7DOH - chains I and L of the 3 polymer chains in the assembly; structure by X-ray diffraction, 1.45 A resolution.

== Chain I ==
Protein: Gly-thr-gly-ala-thr-pro-ala-asp-asp
Chain sequence (9 residues; row label = number of the first residue in the row):
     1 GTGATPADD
What the authors report for this chain:
  - mutagenesis - G1M (Kd 46.5 nm), A7E, A7H, A7P, A7Q, A7R, A7S, A7T, A7W, A7Y: decreased binding to GD-26 Fab
  - mutagenesis - G1DEL/T2DEL/G3DEL/A4DEL: abolished binding to GD-26 Fab

== Chain L ==
Protein: GD-26 Fab L-chain
From: Mus musculus
Notes: antibody fragment or engineered binder
Chain sequence (219 residues; row label = number of the first residue in the row):
     1 DVVLTQTPLS LSVTIGQPAS ISCRSSQRLL YSNGKTYLNW FQQRPGQAPK YLMFQVSKLG
    61 PGIPARFSGS GSETDFTLKI SRVEAEDLGV YYCFQGTFFP HTFGGGTKLE MKRADAAPTV
   121 SIFPPSSEQL TSGGASVVCF LNNFYPKDIN VKWKIDGSER QNGVLNSWTD QDSKDSTYSM
   181 SSTLTLTKDE YERHNSYTCE ATHKTSTSPI VKSFNRNEC
Disordered / not traced: 219
Cystine bridges: Cys23-Cys93, Cys139-Cys199

== Interface between chain I and chain L ==
Pairs across the interface - 18 pairs, chain I then chain L:
  Thr2(I) with Tyr51(L), hydrogen bond (backbone-side chain); Phe54(L)
  Gly3(I) with Tyr37(L); Tyr51(L); Phe54(L); Gln55(L), hydrogen bond (backbone-side chain)
  Ala4(I) with Tyr37(L); Asn39(L), hydrogen bond (backbone-side chain); Tyr51(L), hydrogen bond (backbone-side chain)
  Thr5(I) with Tyr37(L); Gly96(L); His101(L)
  Pro6(I) with Tyr31(L), hydrophobic; Tyr37(L), hydrophobic; Gly96(L)
  Asp9(I) with Lys35(L), salt bridge; Tyr37(L), hydrogen bond; Gln55(L)
Also at the interface, not in a pair above, chain L (11 interface residues in all): Asn33, Phe94
Interface features reported in the paper:
  - residue pairs: Ala4(I)-Tyr51(L) (hydrogen bond), Thr5(I)-His101(L) (water-mediated contact), Pro6(I)-Tyr37(L) (pi stacking), Pro6(I)-Tyr31(L) (pi stacking), Asp9(I)-Lys35(L)
  - epitope / paratope residues, chain I: Thr2(I), Gly3(I), Ala4(I), Thr5(I), Pro6(I), Asp9(I)
  - epitope / paratope residues, chain L: Tyr31(L), Lys35(L), Tyr37(L), Asn39(L), Tyr51(L), Phe54(L), Gln55(L), His101(L)

== Summary ==
6 residues of chain I face 11 of chain L across their interface; the contacts include 5 hydrogen bonds and 1
salt bridge. Polar contacts include Asp9(I)-Lys35(L), Thr2(I)-Tyr51(L) and Gly3(I)-Gln55(L). The authors
report a hydrogen bond between Ala4(I) and Tyr51(L); a water-mediated contact between Thr5(I) and His101(L);
pi stacking between Pro6(I) and Tyr37(L) and Pro6(I) and Tyr31(L). From the paper: G1M, A7E and A7H of chain
I, among others, reduce binding to GD-26 Fab; epitope/paratope residues Thr2(I), Gly3(I) and Tyr31(L) among
others; 11 substitutions were tested in all.
Chain I is Gly-thr-gly-ala-thr-pro-ala-asp-asp and chain L is GD-26 Fab L-chain (Mus musculus); the structure,
Crystal Structure of GD-26 Fab in Complex with TD Peptide from Haloarcula Marismortui Bacteriorhodopsin I, was
determined by X-ray diffraction.
